7PBQ - chains A and B of the 9 polymer chains in the assembly; structure by electron microscopy, 3.10 A resolution.

[Chain A (and B)]
Molecule: Holliday junction ATP-dependent DNA helicase RuvB
Organism: Streptococcus thermophilus
Notes: EC 3.6.4.12; chain B of this document is another copy of the same molecule, construct and numbering; everything in this record applies to it too
Reference sequence: A0A2U2MES7 (A0A2U2MES7_STRTR); numbering as in UniProt (aligned over 19-333)
Amino-acid sequence (315 residues; each row starts with the number of its first residue):
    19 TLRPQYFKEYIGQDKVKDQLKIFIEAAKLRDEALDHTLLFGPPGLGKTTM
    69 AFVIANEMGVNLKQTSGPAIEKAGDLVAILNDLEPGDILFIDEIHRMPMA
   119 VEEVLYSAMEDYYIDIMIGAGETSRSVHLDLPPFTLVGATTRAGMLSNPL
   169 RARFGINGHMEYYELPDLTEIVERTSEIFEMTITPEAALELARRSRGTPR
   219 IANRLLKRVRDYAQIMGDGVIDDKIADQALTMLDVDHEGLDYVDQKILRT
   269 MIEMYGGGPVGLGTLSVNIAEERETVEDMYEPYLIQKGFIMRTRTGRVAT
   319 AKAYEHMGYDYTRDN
Disordered / not traced: 331-333
Metal / ion sites: Mg2+: T66 (together with ATP-gamma-S)
Ligand contacts:
  - ATP-gamma-S (AGS; phosphothiophosphoric acid-adenylate ester): E128, P167, R171
  - ATP-gamma-S: L20, R21, P22, Y28, I29, P60, P61, G62, L63, G64, K65, T66, T67, D110, E111, T159, Y181, I189, P217, R218, N221

[Interface between chain A and chain B]
Contacting residue pairs (43; chain A residue first):
  Q37(A) - M250(B)
  I40(A) - M250(B)  hydrophobic
  F41(A) - R226(B)
  F41(A) - D229(B)
  A44(A) - D229(B)
  A44(A) - Q232(B)
  A44(A) - I233(B)  hydrophobic
  L47(A) - I233(B)  hydrophobic
  R48(A) - R228(B)
  R48(A) - D229(B)  salt bridge
  R48(A) - Q232(B)  hydrogen bond
  D53(A) - R226(B)  salt bridge
  M117(A) - R114(B)
  E121(A) - H113(B)  salt bridge
  E121(A) - R114(B)  salt bridge
  E128(A) - R21(B)  salt bridge
  E128(A) - R218(B)  salt bridge
  D129(A) - R21(B)  salt bridge
  Y131(A) - Q82(B)  hydrogen bond
  D133(A) - Q82(B)
  D133(A) - A87(B)
  M135(A) - A87(B)
  S142(A) - A96(B)
  S144(A) - Q82(B)
  H146(A) - Q82(B)
  R160(A) - E290(B)  salt bridge
  R160(A) - E292(B)  salt bridge
  A161(A) - M297(B)  hydrophobic
  G162(A) - T293(B)
  G162(A) - D296(B)
  R169(A) - M297(B)
  A170(A) - R218(B)
  R171(A) - R218(B)
  G173(A) - R222(B)
  G173(A) - R226(B)
  H177(A) - E289(B)  salt bridge
  E179(A) - Y260(B)  hydrogen bond
  I303(A) - V285(B)  hydrophobic
  I303(A) - N286(B)
  Q304(A) - V285(B)
  Q304(A) - A288(B)
  R310(A) - T282(B)  hydrogen bond
  R312(A) - T313(B)  hydrogen bond (side chain-backbone)
Also at the interface, not in a pair above, chain A (43 interface residues in all): K33, E43, F58, A118, V122, Y124, T159, N166, P167, F172, I174, Y180, P300
Also at the interface, not in a pair above, chain B (39 interface residues in all): P61, T83, P86, D93, I97, D100, E111, Y230, L251, Y273, P277, G281, Y298

[Overview]
The interface between chain A and chain B involves 43 residues on one side and 39 on the other, with 5
hydrogen bonds and 10 salt bridges. Polar pairs include R48(A)-D229(B), D53(A)-R226(B) and E121(A)-H113(B).
Chain A binds ATP-gamma-S.
Both chains are Holliday junction ATP-dependent DNA helicase RuvB (Streptococcus thermophilus). Entry 7PBQ
(RuvAB branch migration motor complexed to the Holliday junction - RuvB AAA+ state s0+A [t2 dataset]) was
determined by electron microscopy (same publication as 7PBL, 7PBM, 7PBN, 7PBO, 7PBP, 7PBR and 3 further
entries).
